Entry 5A21 (electron microscopy, 7.20 A resolution (low resolution: residue-level contacts below are approximate; hydrogen-bond / salt-bridge calls are withheld)); this record covers chains B and D of the 8 polymer chains in the assembly.

[Chain B]
Protein: Portal protein
Source organism: Bacillus phage SPP1
UniProtKB: P54309 (PORTL_BPSPP); residues 1-503 here = UniProt positions 1-503
Sequence (503 residues; row label = number of the first residue in the row):
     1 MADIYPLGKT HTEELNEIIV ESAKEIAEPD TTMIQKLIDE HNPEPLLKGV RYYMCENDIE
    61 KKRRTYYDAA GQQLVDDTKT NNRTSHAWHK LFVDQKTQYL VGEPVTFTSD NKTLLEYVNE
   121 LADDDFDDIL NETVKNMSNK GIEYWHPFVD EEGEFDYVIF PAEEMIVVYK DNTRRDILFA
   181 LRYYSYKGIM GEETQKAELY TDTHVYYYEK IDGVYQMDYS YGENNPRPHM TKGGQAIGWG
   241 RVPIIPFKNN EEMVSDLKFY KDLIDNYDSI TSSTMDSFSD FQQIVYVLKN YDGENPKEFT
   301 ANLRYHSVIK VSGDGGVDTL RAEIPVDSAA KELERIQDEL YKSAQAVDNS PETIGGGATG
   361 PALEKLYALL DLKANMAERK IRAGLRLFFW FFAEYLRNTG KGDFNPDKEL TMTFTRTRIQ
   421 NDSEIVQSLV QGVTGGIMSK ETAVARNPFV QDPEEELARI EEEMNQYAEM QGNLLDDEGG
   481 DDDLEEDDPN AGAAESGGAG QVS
Not modelled in the structure: 1-28, 468-503
Differences from the reference sequence: conflict Lys-365 (Asn in P54309)
Swiss-Prot annotation at these positions:
  - mutagenesis: Glu-251 (E251K: In siz S; 4% reduction in DNA packaging), Glu-424 (E424K: In siz X; 6% reduction in DNA packaging)

[Chain D]
Protein: 15 protein
Source organism: Bacillus phage SPP1
UniProtKB: Q38584 (Q38584_BPSPP); residues 1-102 here = UniProt positions 1-102
Sequence (102 residues; numbered 1 to 102; the number before each row is that of its first residue):
     1 MDIQRVKRLL SITNDKHDEY LTEMVPLLVE FAKDECHNPF IDKDGNESIP SGVLIFVAKA
    61 AQFYMTNAGL TGRSMDTVSY NFATEIPSTI LKKLNPYRKM AR
Not modelled in the structure: 1-3

[How chain B and chain D interact]
Pairs across the interface - 30 pairs, chain B then chain D:
  Leu-288(B) with Lys-33(D); Asp-34(D)
  Asn-290(B) with Lys-33(D)
  Tyr-291(B) with Ala-32(D); Lys-33(D); Asp-34(D); Glu-35(D)
  Asp-292(B) with Glu-30(D); Phe-31(D); Ala-32(D); Lys-33(D); Asp-34(D); Glu-35(D); Asn-38(D)
  Gly-293(B) with Glu-30(D); Phe-31(D); Ala-32(D); Lys-33(D); Glu-35(D)
  Glu-294(B) with Phe-31(D); Glu-35(D)
  Asn-295(B) with Phe-31(D); Glu-35(D); His-37(D)
  Pro-296(B) with Glu-35(D); Cys-36(D); His-37(D)
  Lys-297(B) with His-37(D)
  Phe-299(B) with Glu-35(D); Cys-36(D)
Interface residues without a listed pair, chain B (13 interface residues in all): Val-287, Lys-289, Thr-300
Interface residues without a listed pair, chain D (13 interface residues in all): Leu-28, Val-29, Phe-40, Ala-101

[Overview]
The chain B/chain D interface involves 13 residues from each chain. Curated annotation (UniProt) lists 2
mutagenesis sites on chain B.
Chain B is Portal protein and chain D is 15 protein, both from Bacillus phage SPP1; the structure, Structure
of bacteriophage SPP1 head-to-tail interface without DNA and tape measure protein, was determined by electron
microscopy (same publication as 5A20).
